PDB entry 1S5Y | X-ray diffraction, 2.50 A resolution | chains A and D of the 4 polymer chains in the assembly

[Chain A]
Protein: Hemoglobin alpha chain
Source organism: Trematomus bernacchii
UniProt: P80043 (HBA_PAGBE); numbering as in UniProt (aligned over 1-142)
Sequence (143 residues; row label = number of the first residue in the row; numbering starts at 0):
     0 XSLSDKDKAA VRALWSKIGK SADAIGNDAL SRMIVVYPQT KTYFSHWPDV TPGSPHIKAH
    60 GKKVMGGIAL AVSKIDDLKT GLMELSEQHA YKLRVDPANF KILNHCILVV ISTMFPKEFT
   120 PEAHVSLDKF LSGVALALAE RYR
Modified residues: ACE (acetyl group) at position 0
Ion coordination: heme Fe near H88 (its only coordinating residue here)
Small-molecule neighbours: heme (HEM): M32, T39, Y42, F43, H45, W46, H59, K62, V63, G66, I67, L84, Q87, H88, L92, V94, N98, F99, L102, N103, I106, L137

[Chain D]
Protein: Hemoglobin beta chain
Source organism: Trematomus bernacchii
UniProt: P80044 (HBB_PAGBE); residue numbers follow UniProt; this construct covers 1-146
Sequence (146 residues; each row starts with the number of its first residue):
     1 VEWTDKERSI ISDIFSHMDY DDIGPKALSR CLIVYPWTQR HFSGFGNLYN AEAIIGNANV
    61 AAHGIKVLHG LDRGVKNMDN IAATYADLST LHSEKLHVDP DNFKLLSDCI TIVLAAKMGH
   121 AFTAETQGAF QKFLAVVVSA LGKQYH
Not modelled in the structure: 45-52, 145-146
Ion coordination: heme Fe: H63, H92
Small-molecule neighbours: heme (HEM): T38, H41, F42, H63, K66, V67, G70, L88, L91, H92, L96, V98, N102, F103, L106, L141

[Chain A / chain D interface]
Pairs across the interface - 17 pairs, chain A then chain D:
  Q38(A) with P100(D)
  T41(A) with R40(D); H97(D)
  Y42(A) with R40(D)
  R93(A) with P36(D); R40(D)
  D95(A) with W37(D); D99(D); N102(D), hydrogen bond
  P96(A) with W37(D)
  A97(A) with D99(D); D101(D)
  N98(A) with D99(D), hydrogen bond
  Y141(A) with P36(D)
  R142(A) with V34(D), hydrogen bond (side chain-backbone); Y35(D); W37(D)
Also at the interface, not in a pair above, chain D (11 interface residues in all): Q39

[Overview]
The interface between chain A and chain D involves 10 residues on one side and 11 on the other; the contacts
include 3 hydrogen bonds. Polar pairs include D95(A)-N102(D), N98(A)-D99(D) and R142(A)-V34(D). Chain A binds
heme. Chain D binds heme.
Chain A is Hemoglobin alpha chain and chain D is Hemoglobin beta chain, both from Trematomus bernacchii; the
structure, The crystal structure of Trematomus bernacchii hemoglobin oxidized by ferricyanide, was determined
by X-ray diffraction, deposited together with 1S5X.
